PDB entry 2ZOV | X-ray diffraction, 2.00 A resolution | chain A

Chain A:
Name: Chemotaxis protein motB
Organism: Salmonella typhimurium
Notes: fragment: C-terminal fragment 1
Reference sequence: P55892 (MOTB_SALTY); numbering as in UniProt (aligned over 88-291)
Chain sequence (210 residues; numbered 88 to 297; the number before each row is that of its first residue):
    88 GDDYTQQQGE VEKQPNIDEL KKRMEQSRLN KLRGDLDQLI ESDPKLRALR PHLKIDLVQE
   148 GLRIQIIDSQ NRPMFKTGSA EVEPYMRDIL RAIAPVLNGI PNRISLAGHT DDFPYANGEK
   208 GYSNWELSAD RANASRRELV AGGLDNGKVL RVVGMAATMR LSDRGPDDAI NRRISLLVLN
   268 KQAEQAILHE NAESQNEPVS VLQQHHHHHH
Not modelled in the structure: 88-107, 246-254, 283-297
Sequence notes: expression tag (292-297)
Modified residues: Mse111, Mse161, Mse173, Mse242 (selenomethionine; parent Met); Mse246 (selenomethionine)
Reported in the primary citation:
  - interface hot spots (mutagenesis) - E213G, A216W, D217W, R223H: abolished binding to chain B
  - mutagenesis - L119E, L119P: decreased growth

Overview:
The paper reports that E213G, A216W and D217W, among others, abolish binding to chain B; L119E and L119P
reduce growth.
Chain A is Chemotaxis protein motB (Salmonella typhimurium); the structure, Structure of the periplasmic
domain of MotB from Salmonella (crystal form I), was determined by X-ray diffraction (same publication as 2ZVY
and 2ZVZ).
